PDB entry 8FLR | electron microscopy, 2.94 A resolution | chains A and N of the 6 polymer chains in the assembly

Chain A:
Name: Guanine nucleotide-binding protein G(s) subunit alpha isoforms short
Source organism: Homo sapiens
UniProtKB: P63092 (GNAS2_HUMAN); numbering as in UniProt (aligned over 1-394)
Chain sequence (394 residues; row label = number of the first residue in the row):
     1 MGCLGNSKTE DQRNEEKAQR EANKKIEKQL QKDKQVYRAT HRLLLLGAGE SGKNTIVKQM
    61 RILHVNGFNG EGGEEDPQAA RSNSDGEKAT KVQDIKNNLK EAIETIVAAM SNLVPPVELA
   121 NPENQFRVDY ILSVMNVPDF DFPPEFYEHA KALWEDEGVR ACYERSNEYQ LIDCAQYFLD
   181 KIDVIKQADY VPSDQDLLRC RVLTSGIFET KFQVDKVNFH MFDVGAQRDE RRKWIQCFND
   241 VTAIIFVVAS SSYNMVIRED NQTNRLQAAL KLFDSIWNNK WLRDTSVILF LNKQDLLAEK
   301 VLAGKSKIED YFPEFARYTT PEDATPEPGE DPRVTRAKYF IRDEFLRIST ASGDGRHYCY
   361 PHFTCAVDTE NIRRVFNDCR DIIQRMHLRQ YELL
Unresolved in the structure: 1-15, 65-203, 255-261
Construct notes: engineered mutation N54 (Ser in P63092), A226 (Gly in P63092), A268 (Glu in P63092), K271 (Asn in P63092), D274 (Lys in P63092), K280 (Arg in P63092), D284 (Thr in P63092), T285 (Ile in P63092)

Chain N:
Name: Nanobody35
Source organism: Lama glama
Notes: antibody fragment or engineered binder
Chain sequence (128 residues; each row starts with the number of its first residue):
     1 QVQLQESGGG LVQPGGSLRL SCAASGFTFS NYKMNWVRQA PGKGLEWVSD ISQSGASISY
    61 TGSVKGRFTI SRDNAKNTLY LQMNSLKPED TAVYYCARCP APFTRDCFDV TSTTYAYRGQ
   121 GTQVTVSS
Unresolved in the structure: 127-128
Disulfides: C22-C96, C99-C107

Interface between chain A and chain N:
Residue-residue contacts (37):
  R228(A) - T114(N)  hydrogen bond
  D229(A) - D109(N)
  D229(A) - S112(N)
  D229(A) - T113(N)  hydrogen bond (side chain-backbone)
  E230(A) - D109(N)
  E230(A) - S112(N)
  E230(A) - T114(N)
  E230(A) - Y115(N)
  R231(A) - D109(N)  hydrogen bond (backbone-side chain)
  R232(A) - P100(N)
  R232(A) - F108(N)
  R232(A) - D109(N)  salt bridge
  R232(A) - Y115(N)
  R232(A) - Y117(N)
  Q262(A) - G44(N)
  Q262(A) - L45(N)  hydrogen bond (side chain-backbone)
  T263(A) - K43(N)
  T263(A) - E46(N)  hydrogen bond
  Q267(A) - W47(N)
  Q267(A) - T61(N)
  K271(A) - W47(N)
  K271(A) - D50(N)  salt bridge
  S275(A) - D106(N)
  S275(A) - C107(N)
  S275(A) - F108(N)
  N278(A) - R105(N)  hydrogen bond
  N278(A) - D106(N)
  N279(A) - D106(N)  hydrogen bond
  R283(A) - R105(N)
  D310(A) - G62(N)
  D310(A) - S63(N)
  Y311(A) - G62(N)
  Y311(A) - S63(N)
  P313(A) - G62(N)
  E314(A) - K65(N)  salt bridge
  S352(A) - R105(N)
  R356(A) - R105(N)
Other interface residues (no listed pair), chain A (23 interface residues in all): I235, L272, I276, K280
Other interface residues (no listed pair), chain N (23 interface residues in all): K33, Y60

Overview:
Chain A and chain N each contribute 23 residues to their interface, with 7 hydrogen bonds and 3 salt bridges.
Polar pairs include R232(A)-D109(N), K271(A)-D50(N) and E314(A)-K65(N).
Here chain A is Guanine nucleotide-binding protein G(s) subunit alpha isoforms short (Homo sapiens) and chain
N is Nanobody35 (Lama glama). Entry 8FLR (Human PTH1R in complex with PTHrP and Gs) was determined by electron
microscopy, deposited together with 8FLQ, 8FLS, 8FLT and 8FLU.
